2GEX - chains A and B; structure by X-ray diffraction, 2.50 A resolution.

[Chain A (and B)]
Molecule: SnoL
Source organism: Streptomyces nogalater
Notes: chain B of this document is another copy of the same molecule, construct and numbering; everything in this record applies to it too
UniProt: Q9RN64 (Q9RN64_STRNO); residue numbers follow UniProt; this construct covers 1-139
Chain sequence (152 residues; numbered 1 to 152; the number before each row is that of its first residue):
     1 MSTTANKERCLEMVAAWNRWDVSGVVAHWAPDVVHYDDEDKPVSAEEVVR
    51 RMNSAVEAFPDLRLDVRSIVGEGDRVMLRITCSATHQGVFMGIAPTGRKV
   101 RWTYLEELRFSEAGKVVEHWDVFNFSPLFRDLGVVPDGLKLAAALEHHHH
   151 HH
Disordered / not traced: 1, 148-152 (chain B: 1, 135-152)
Modified residues: Mse1 (selenomethionine); Mse13, Mse52, Mse77, Mse91 (selenomethionine; parent Met)
Construct notes: modified residue (1, 13, 52, 77, 91); expression tag (140-152)

[Chain A / chain B interface]
Contacting residue pairs (46):
  Lys7(A) with Glu72(B), salt bridge
  Asp38(A) with Thr103(B), hydrogen bond (backbone-side chain)
  Glu39(A) with Arg101(B), salt bridge
  Asp40(A) with Arg67(B), salt bridge; Arg79(B), salt bridge
  Arg67(A) with Asp38(B), hydrogen bond (side chain-backbone); Asp40(B), salt bridge
  Ser68(A) with Arg75(B); Mse77(B); Glu107(B), hydrogen bond
  Ile69(A) with Mse77(B)
  Val70(A) with Val70(B), hydrophobic; Glu72(B); Arg75(B); Mse77(B)
  Gly71(A) with Gly71(B); Glu72(B), hydrogen bond (backbone-side chain)
  Glu72(A) with Thr3(B); Lys7(B), salt bridge; Val70(B); Gly71(B), hydrogen bond (side chain-backbone)
  Mse77(A) with Ser68(B); Ile69(B); Mse77(B)
  Arg79(A) with Glu107(B), salt bridge; Trp120(B)
  Leu105(A) with Leu105(B), hydrophobic
  Glu107(A) with Ser68(B), hydrogen bond; Arg79(B), salt bridge
  Trp120(A) with Arg79(B)
  Val122(A) with Arg79(B); Thr103(B); Leu105(B), hydrophobic
  Phe125(A) with Arg130(B)
  Ser126(A) with Asp38(B)
  Pro127(A) with Asp38(B)
  Phe129(A) with Leu128(B), hydrophobic; Phe129(B), hydrophobic; Arg130(B)
  Arg130(A) with Asp38(B), salt bridge; Glu39(B), salt bridge
  Val134(A) with Phe129(B), hydrophobic
  Leu139(A) with Phe129(B), hydrophobic
  Ala142(A) with Arg130(B)
  Ala143(A) with Arg130(B)
  Glu146(A) with Arg130(B), salt bridge
Interface residues without a listed pair, chain A (31 interface residues in all): Arg75, Leu78, Thr103, Glu106, Asn124
Interface residues without a listed pair, chain B (27 interface residues in all): Leu78, Thr81, Tyr104, Asp121, Asn124

[Overview]
Chain A and chain B form an interface of 31 and 27 residues respectively, with 6 hydrogen bonds and 11 salt
bridges. Polar contacts include Lys7(A)-Glu72(B), Glu39(A)-Arg101(B) and Asp40(A)-Arg67(B).
Chain A and chain B are both SnoL (Streptomyces nogalater); the structure, Crystal structure of SnoaL2 a
putative hydroxylase from Streptomyces nogalater, was determined by X-ray diffraction (same publication as
2GEY).
